1JM0 - chains A and B; structure by X-ray diffraction, 1.70 A resolution.

[Chain A (and B)]
Protein: Protein (four-helix bundle model)
Notes: chain B of this document is another copy of the same molecule, construct and numbering; everything in this record applies to it too
Sequence (50 residues; numbered 0 to 49; the number before each row is that of its first residue; numbering starts at 0):
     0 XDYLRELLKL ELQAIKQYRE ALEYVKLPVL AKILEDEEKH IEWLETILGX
Modified / non-standard residues: ACE (acetyl group) at position 0; NH2 (amino group) at position 49
Metal / ion sites: Mn2+ site 1: E10, E36, H39 (together with dimethyl sulfoxide) (shared with E36(B) of chain B); Mn2+ site 2: E36 (together with dimethyl sulfoxide) (shared with E10(B), E36(B), H39(B) of chain B); Mn2+ site 3: E37 (shared with 2 residues of chain C)

[Chain A / chain B interface]
Pairs across the interface - 33 pairs, chain A then chain B:
  Y2(A) - Y23(B)
  Y2(A) - V24(B)
  L6(A) - Y17(B)  hydrophobic
  L6(A) - A20(B)  hydrophobic
  E10(A) - Y17(B)  hydrogen bond
  E10(A) - E36(B)
  Q12(A) - L9(B)
  Q16(A) - L6(B)
  Q16(A) - L9(B)
  Y17(A) - L6(B)  hydrophobic
  Y17(A) - E10(B)  hydrogen bond
  Y17(A) - L43(B)
  A20(A) - Y2(B)  hydrophobic
  V24(A) - Y2(B)
  L26(A) - I46(B)  hydrophobic
  V28(A) - W42(B)  hydrophobic
  V28(A) - I46(B)  hydrophobic
  I32(A) - H39(B)
  I32(A) - W42(B)  hydrophobic
  D35(A) - H39(B)  salt bridge
  E36(A) - E10(B)
  E36(A) - E36(B)
  E36(A) - H39(B)  salt bridge
  K38(A) - K31(B)
  K38(A) - D35(B)  salt bridge
  H39(A) - I32(B)
  H39(A) - D35(B)  salt bridge
  H39(A) - E36(B)  salt bridge
  W42(A) - V28(B)  hydrophobic
  W42(A) - K31(B)
  W42(A) - I32(B)  hydrophobic
  L43(A) - Y17(B)
  I46(A) - V28(B)  hydrophobic
Also at the interface, not in a pair above, chain A (22 interface residues in all): L9, Y23, L29, K31
Also at the interface, not in a pair above, chain B (22 interface residues in all): E5, A13, Q16, L26, L29

[Overview]
The chain A/chain B interface involves 22 residues from each chain, with 2 hydrogen bonds and 5 salt bridges.
Among the polar pairs are D35(A)-H39(B), E36(A)-H39(B) and K38(A)-D35(B). E10(A), E36(A) and H39(A) form the
Mn2+ site 1.
Both chains are Protein (four-helix bundle model). Entry 1JM0 (Crystal structure of four-helix bundle model)
was determined by X-ray diffraction (same publication as 1JMB).
